7JL0 - chains X and A of the 4 polymer chains in the assembly; structure by electron microscopy, 4.30 A resolution (low resolution: residue-level contacts below are approximate; hydrogen-bond / salt-bridge calls are withheld).

== Chain X ==
Molecule: 14-nt RNA strand
Sequence (14 nucleotides; numbered 1 to 14; the number before each row is that of its first residue):
     1 GACUGACUGACUGA

== Chain A ==
Molecule: Interferon-induced helicase C domain-containing protein 1
Organism: Homo sapiens
Notes: EC 3.6.4.13
UniProt: Q9BYX4 (IFIH1_HUMAN); numbering as in UniProt (aligned over 287-1025)
Sequence (739 residues; each row starts with the number of its first residue):
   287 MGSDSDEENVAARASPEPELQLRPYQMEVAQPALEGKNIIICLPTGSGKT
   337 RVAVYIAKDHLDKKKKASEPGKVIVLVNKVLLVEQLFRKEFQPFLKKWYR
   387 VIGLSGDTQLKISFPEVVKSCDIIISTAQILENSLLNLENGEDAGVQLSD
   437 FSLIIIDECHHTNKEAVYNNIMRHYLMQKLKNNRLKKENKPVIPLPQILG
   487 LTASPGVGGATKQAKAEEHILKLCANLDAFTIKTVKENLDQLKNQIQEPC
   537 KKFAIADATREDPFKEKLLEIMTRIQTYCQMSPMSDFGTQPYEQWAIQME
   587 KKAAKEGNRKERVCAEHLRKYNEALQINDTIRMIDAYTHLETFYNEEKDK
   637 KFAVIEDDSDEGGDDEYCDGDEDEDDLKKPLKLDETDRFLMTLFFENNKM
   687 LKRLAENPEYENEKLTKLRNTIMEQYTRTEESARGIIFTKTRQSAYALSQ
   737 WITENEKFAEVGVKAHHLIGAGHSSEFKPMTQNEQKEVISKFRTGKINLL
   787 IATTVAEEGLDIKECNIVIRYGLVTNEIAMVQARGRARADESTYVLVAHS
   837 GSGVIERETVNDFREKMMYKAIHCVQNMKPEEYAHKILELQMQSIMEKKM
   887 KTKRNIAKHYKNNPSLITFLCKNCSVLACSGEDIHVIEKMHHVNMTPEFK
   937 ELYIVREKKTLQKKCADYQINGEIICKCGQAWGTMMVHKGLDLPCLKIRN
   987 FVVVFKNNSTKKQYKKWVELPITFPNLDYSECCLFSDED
Unresolved in the structure: 287-304, 425-429, 474-477, 544-545, 643-670, 759, 897, 945-954, 1018-1025
Sequence notes: conflict Arg843 (His in Q9BYX4), Lys944 (Asn in Q9BYX4), Thr946 (Ala in Q9BYX4)
Ion coordination: Zn2+: Cys907, Cys910, Cys962, Cys964
Ligand contacts:
  - ADP (adenosine-5'-diphosphate): Gln307, Arg309, Gln312, Thr331, Gly332, Ser333, Gly334, Lys335, Thr336, Arg337, Asp797, Lys799, Arg822, Arg824
  - tetrafluoroaluminate (ALF): Thr331, Lys335, Asp443, Glu444, Ala489, Gly795, Gln818, Arg822
Swiss-Prot annotation at these positions:
  - binding site (Zn(2+)): Cys907, Cys910, Cys962, Cys964
  - modified residue (Phosphoserine): Ser289, Ser291, Ser301, Ser645, Ser828
  - natural variant: Arg337 (R337G: In AGS7), Lys365 (K365E: In IMD95), Leu372 (L372F: In AGS7), Asp393 (D393V: In AGS7), Ala452 (A452T: In AGS7), Gly495 (G495R: In AGS7), Arg720 (R720Q: In AGS7), Arg779 (R779C: In AGS7; R779H: In AGS7), Arg822 (R822Q: In SGMRT1), Arg843 (H843R: this construct carries the variant), Lys889 to Asp1025 (deletion: In IMD95)
  - mutagenesis: Lys335 (K335A: Loss of dsRNA-induced ATPase activity. No effect on RNA binding. Changed MDA-5 signaling pathway), Asp443 to His446 (Loss of dsRNA-induced ATPase activity. No effect on RNA binding. Changed MDA-5 signaling pathway), Glu444 (E444A: No acceleration of DNA degradation, no binding to ATP, and no helicase activity), Thr488 to Ser490 (Loss of dsRNA-induced ATPase activity. No effect on RNA binding. Changed MDA-5 signaling pathway), Thr789 to Glu793 (Loss of dsRNA-induced ATPase activity. Loss of MDA-5 signaling pathway), Gln818 to Arg822 (Loss of dsRNA-induced ATPase activity. No effect on MDA-5 signaling pathway), Ser828 (S828A: Promotes multimerization after polyI:C stimulation; greatly enhances signaling; S828D: Inhibits multimerization after polyI:C stimulation), Thr829 (T829A: Moderately increases signaling), Ile841 to Glu842 (Loss of oligomerization), Asp848 to Phe849 (Loss of oligomerization)
Reported in the primary citation:
  - disease-associated variants - G495R: increased signaling (citing earlier work)

== How chain X and chain A interact ==
Residue-residue contacts (14):
  C3(X) with Asn957(A)
  U4(X) with His927(A)
  G5(X) with Met926(A)
  A6(X) with Lys1002(A); Trp1003(A); Val1004(A)
  C7(X) with Val1004(A)
  U8(X) with Glu451(A)
  G9(X) with Lys450(A); Glu451(A)
  A10(X) with Lys450(A); Asn812(A)
  U12(X) with Arg843(A)
  G13(X) with Gln580(A)
Also at the interface, not in a pair above, chain X (12 interface residues in all): A2, C11
Also at the interface, not in a pair above, chain A (18 interface residues in all): Ala452, Pro765, Val810, Thr811, Ile956, Thr970, Lys983

== Summary ==
The interface between chain X and chain A involves 12 residues on one side and 18 on the other. Bound to chain
A: ADP and tetrafluoroaluminate. Cys907(A), Cys910(A), Cys962(A) and Cys964(A) form the Zn2+ site. UniProt
lists 4 Zn2+-binding residues and 24 mutagenesis sites on chain A. From the paper: G495R of chain A increases
signaling.
Chain X is a 14-nt RNA strand and chain A is Interferon-induced helicase C domain-containing protein 1 (Homo
sapiens); the structure, Cryo-EM structure of MDA5-dsRNA in complex with TRIM65 PSpry domain (Monomer), was
determined by electron microscopy (same publication as 7JL1, 7JL2, 7JL3 and 7JL4).
